PDB entry 7UZK | electron microscopy, 3.00 A resolution | chains J and T of the 19 polymer chains in the assembly

[Chain J]
Molecule: V-type proton ATPase subunit E 1
Source organism: Rattus norvegicus
Reference sequence: Q6PCU2 (VATE1_RAT); numbering as in UniProt (aligned over 1-226)
Amino-acid sequence (226 residues; numbered 1 to 226; the number before each row is that of its first residue):
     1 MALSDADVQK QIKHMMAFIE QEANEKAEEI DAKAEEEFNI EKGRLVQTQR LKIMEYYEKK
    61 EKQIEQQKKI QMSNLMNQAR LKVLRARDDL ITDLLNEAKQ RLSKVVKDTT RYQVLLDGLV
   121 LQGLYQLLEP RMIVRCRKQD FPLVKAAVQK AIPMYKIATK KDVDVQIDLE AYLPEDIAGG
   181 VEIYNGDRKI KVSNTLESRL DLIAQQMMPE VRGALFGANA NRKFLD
Unresolved in the structure: 1-3
UniProt features mapped onto this chain:
  - modified residue: Ala-2 (N-acetylalanine), Tyr-56 (Phosphotyrosine)

[Chain T]
Molecule: Nuclear receptor coactivator 7B
Source organism: Rattus norvegicus
Amino-acid sequence (221 residues; numbered 1 to 221; the number before each row is that of its first residue):
     1 MRGRRLPLDI QIFYCARPDQ EPFVKIITVE EAKRRKSTCS YYEEEEEEEE GLPILQSHSA
    61 LLENMHIEQL ARRLPARVQG YPWRLAYSTL EHGTSLKTLY RKSASLDSPV LLVIKDMDNQ
   121 IFGAYATHPF RFSDHYYGTG ETFLYTFSPN FKVFKWSGEN SYFINGDISS LELGGGGGRF
   181 GLWLDADLYH GRSNSCSTFN NDILSKKEDF IVQDLEVWTF E
Unresolved in the structure: 1-51

[Chain J / chain T interface]
Pairs across the interface (17; chain J residue first):
  Glu-35(J) with Tyr-162(T)
  Glu-36(J) with His-135(T); Tyr-136(T), hydrogen bond (side chain-backbone); Tyr-162(T)
  Glu-37(J) with His-135(T), salt bridge
  Asn-39(J) with Tyr-162(T); Gly-176(T), hydrogen bond (side chain-backbone); Gly-177(T), hydrogen bond (side chain-backbone)
  Ile-40(J) with Tyr-136(T), hydrophobic; Asn-165(T)
  Gly-43(J) with Phe-180(T)
  Gln-47(J) with Trp-183(T); Arg-192(T), hydrogen bond
  Arg-50(J) with Arg-192(T); Asp-209(T), salt bridge
  Met-54(J) with Asp-209(T)
  Glu-55(J) with His-190(T), salt bridge
Interface residues without a listed pair, chain J (13 interface residues in all): Lys-42, Arg-44, Leu-51
Interface residues without a listed pair, chain T (15 interface residues in all): Asp-134, Gly-175, Gly-178, Glu-208

[Overview]
13 residues of chain J face 15 of chain T across their interface; the contacts include 4 hydrogen bonds and 3
salt bridges. Polar contacts include Glu-37(J)/His-135(T), Arg-50(J)/Asp-209(T) and Glu-55(J)/His-190(T).
Here chain J is V-type proton ATPase subunit E 1 and chain T is Nuclear receptor coactivator 7B, both from
Rattus norvegicus. Entry 7UZK (Rat Kidney V1 complex lacking subunit H with SidK and NCOA7B, State 1) was
determined by electron microscopy.
